7LYB - chains A and J of the 13 polymer chains in the assembly; structure by electron microscopy, 3.28 A resolution.

# Chain A
Protein: Histone H3.1
Source organism: Homo sapiens
Reference sequence: P68431 (H31_HUMAN); residues 0-135 here correspond to UniProt positions 1-136 (UniProt number = residue number + 1)
Amino-acid sequence (140 residues; each row starts with the number of its first residue; numbers below 1 keep their minus sign (Gly-4 is residue -4)):
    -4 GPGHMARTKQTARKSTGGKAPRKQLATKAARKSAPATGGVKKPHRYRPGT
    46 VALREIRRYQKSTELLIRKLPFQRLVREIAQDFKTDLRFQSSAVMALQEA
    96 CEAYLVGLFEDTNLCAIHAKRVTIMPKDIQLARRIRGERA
Not modelled in the structure: -4 to 36
Differences from the reference sequence: expression tag (-4 to -1)
Swiss-Prot annotation at these positions:
  - modified residue: Arg2 (Asymmetric dimethylarginine), Thr3 (Phosphothreonine), Lys4 (Allysine), Gln5 (5-glutamyl dopamine), Thr6 (Phosphothreonine), Arg8 (Citrulline), Lys9 (N6,N6,N6-trimethyllysine), Ser10 (ADP-ribosylserine), Thr11 (Phosphothreonine), Lys14 (N6-(2-hydroxyisobutyryl)lysine), Arg17 (Asymmetric dimethylarginine), Lys18 (N6-(2-hydroxyisobutyryl)lysine), Lys23 (N6-(2-hydroxyisobutyryl)lysine), Arg26 (Citrulline), Lys27 (N6,N6,N6-trimethyllysine), Ser28 (ADP-ribosylserine), Lys36 (N6,N6,N6-trimethyllysine), Lys37 (N6-methyllysine), Tyr41 (Phosphotyrosine), Lys56 (N6,N6,N6-trimethyllysine) and 8 more in UniProt
  - lipidation: Lys18 (N6-decanoyllysine)

# Chain J
Molecule: 147-nt DNA strand
Source organism: Homo sapiens
Sequence (147 nucleotides; numbered -73 to 73; the number before each row is that of its first residue; numbers below 1 keep their minus sign (DA-73 is residue -73)):
   -73 ATCGGATGTATATATCTGACACGTGCCTGGAGACTAGGGAGTAATCCCCT
   -23 TGGCGGTTAAAACGCGGGGGACAGCGCGTACGTGCGTTTAAGCGGTGCTA
    27 GAGCTGTCTACGACCAATTGAGCGGCCTCGGCACCGGGATTCTCGAT
Not modelled in the structure: -73

# Interface between chain A and chain J
Residue-residue contacts - 19 pairs, chain A then chain J:
  Arg40(A) with DG8(J), base contact; DT9(J), hydrogen bond to the sugar
  Tyr41(A) with DT-67(J), hydrogen bond to the sugar; DT9(J), sugar contact; DG10(J), phosphate contact
  Pro43(A) with DG8(J), phosphate contact
  Gly44(A) with DG8(J), phosphate contact; DT9(J), hydrogen bond to the phosphate
  Thr45(A) with DT9(J), phosphate contact
  Val46(A) with DT9(J), hydrogen bond to the phosphate
  Ala47(A) with DT9(J), hydrogen bond to the phosphate
  Arg49(A) with DG-66(J), sugar contact; DT-65(J), phosphate contact
  Arg63(A) with DG18(J), salt bridge to the phosphate
  Lys64(A) with DG18(J), hydrogen bond to the phosphate
  Leu65(A) with DG18(J), hydrogen bond to the phosphate
  Pro66(A) with DA17(J), sugar contact
  Arg69(A) with DA17(J), salt bridge to the phosphate
  Arg83(A) with DG27(J), sugar contact
Also at the interface, not in a pair above, chain A (16 interface residues in all): His39, Arg42
Also at the interface, not in a pair above, chain J (11 interface residues in all): DA-68, DA26

# Summary
The interface between chain A and chain J involves 16 residues on one side and 11 on the other, with 7
hydrogen bonds and 2 salt bridges. Polar pairs include Arg40(A)-DT9(J), Tyr41(A)-DT-67(J) and Gly44(A)-DT9(J).
Chain A is Histone H3.1 and chain J is a 147-nt DNA strand, both from Homo sapiens; the structure, Cryo-EM
structure of the human nucleosome core particle in complex with BRCA1-BARD1-UbcH5c, was determined by electron
microscopy (same publication as 7LYA).
